PDB entry 6GRF | X-ray diffraction, 1.95 A resolution | chain A

# Chain A
Protein: Cysteine-rich repeat secretory protein 15
Organism: Arabidopsis thaliana
UniProtKB: Q6NKQ9 (CRR15_ARATH); numbering as in UniProt (aligned over 22-253)
Chain sequence (242 residues; numbered 22 to 263; the number before each row is that of its first residue):
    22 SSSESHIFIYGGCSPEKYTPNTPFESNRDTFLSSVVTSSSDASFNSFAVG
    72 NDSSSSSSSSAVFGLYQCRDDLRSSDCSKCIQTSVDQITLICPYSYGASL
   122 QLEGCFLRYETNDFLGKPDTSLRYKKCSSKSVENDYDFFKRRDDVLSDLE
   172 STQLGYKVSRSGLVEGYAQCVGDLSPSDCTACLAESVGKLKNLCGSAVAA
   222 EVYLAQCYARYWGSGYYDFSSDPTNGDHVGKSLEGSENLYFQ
Not modelled in the structure: 22-24, 75-77, 238-263
Construct notes: expression tag (254-263)
Disulfide bonds: C34-C113, C89-C98, C101-C126, C148-C215, C191-C200, C203-C228
Glycans and other covalent adducts: N-acetylglucosamine (NAG) linked to N72

# Summary
Covalently linked N-acetylglucosamine: at N72.
Chain A is Cysteine-rich repeat secretory protein 15 (Arabidopsis thaliana); the structure, Crystal structure
of the tandem DUF26 ectodomain from the Arabidopsis thaliana cysteine-rich receptor-like protein PDLP8, was
determined by X-ray diffraction, deposited together with 6GRE.
